PDB entry 1LAH | X-ray diffraction, 2.06 A resolution | chain E

[Chain E]
Molecule: Lysine, arginine, ornithine-binding protein
Organism: Salmonella typhimurium
UniProtKB: P02911 (ARGT_SALTY); residues 1-238 here correspond to UniProt positions 23-260 (UniProt number = residue number + 22)
Chain sequence (238 residues; each row starts with the number of its first residue):
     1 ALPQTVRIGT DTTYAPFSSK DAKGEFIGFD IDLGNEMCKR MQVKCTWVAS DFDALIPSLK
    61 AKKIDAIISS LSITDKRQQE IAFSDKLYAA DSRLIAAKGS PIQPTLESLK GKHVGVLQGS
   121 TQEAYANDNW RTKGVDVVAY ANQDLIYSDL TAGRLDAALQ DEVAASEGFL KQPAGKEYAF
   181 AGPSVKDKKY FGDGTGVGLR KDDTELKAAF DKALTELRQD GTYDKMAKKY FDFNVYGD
Construct notes: conflict I102 (Val124 in P02911)
Disulfide bonds: C38-C45
Small-molecule neighbours: L-ornithine (ORN): D11, Y14, F52, S69, S70, L71, S72, R77, L117, S120, T121, Q122, D161

[In short]
Bound to chain E: L-ornithine.
Chain E is Lysine, arginine, ornithine-binding protein (Salmonella typhimurium); the structure, Structural
bases for multiple ligand specificity of the periplasmic lysine-, arginine-, ornithine-binding protein, was
determined by X-ray diffraction, deposited together with 1LAF and 1LAG.
